Entry 6EPY (X-ray diffraction, 2.04 A resolution); this record covers chain A.

# Chain A
Name: Periplasmic alpha-galactoside-binding protein
Organism: Rhizobium radiobacter
UniProt: A0A083ZM57 (A0A083ZM57_RHIRD); residues 1-677 here correspond to UniProt positions 19-695 (UniProt number = residue number + 18)
Chain sequence (683 residues; row label = number of the first residue in the row):
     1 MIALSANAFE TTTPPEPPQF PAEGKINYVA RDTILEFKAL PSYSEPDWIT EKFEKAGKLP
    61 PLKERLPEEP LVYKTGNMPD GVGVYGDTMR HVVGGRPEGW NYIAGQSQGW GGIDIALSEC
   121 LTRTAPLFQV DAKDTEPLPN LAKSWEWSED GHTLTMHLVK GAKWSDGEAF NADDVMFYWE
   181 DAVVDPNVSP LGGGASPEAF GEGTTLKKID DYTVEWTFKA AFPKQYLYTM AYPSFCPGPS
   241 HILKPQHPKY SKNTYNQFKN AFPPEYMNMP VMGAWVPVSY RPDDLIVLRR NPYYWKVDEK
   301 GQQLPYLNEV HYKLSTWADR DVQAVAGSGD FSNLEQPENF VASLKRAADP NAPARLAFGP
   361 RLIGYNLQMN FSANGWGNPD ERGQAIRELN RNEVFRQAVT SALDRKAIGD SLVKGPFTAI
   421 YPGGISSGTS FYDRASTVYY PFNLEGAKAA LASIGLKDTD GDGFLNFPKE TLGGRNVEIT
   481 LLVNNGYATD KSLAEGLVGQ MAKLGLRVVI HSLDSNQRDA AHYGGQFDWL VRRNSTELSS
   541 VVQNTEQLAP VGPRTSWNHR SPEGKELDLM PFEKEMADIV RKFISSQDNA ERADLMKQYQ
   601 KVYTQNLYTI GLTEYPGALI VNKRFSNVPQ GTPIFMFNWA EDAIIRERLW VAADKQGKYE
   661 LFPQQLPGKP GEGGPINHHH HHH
Unresolved in the structure: 1-7, 677-683
Differences from the reference sequence: expression tag (678-683)
Modified residues: Mse-1 (selenomethionine); Mse-78, Mse-89, Mse-156, Mse-176, Mse-230, Mse-267, Mse-269, Mse-272, Mse-369, Mse-501, Mse-570, Mse-576, Mse-596, Mse-636 (selenomethionine; parent Met)
Disulfides: Cys-120/Cys-236
Ion coordination: Ca2+ site 1 near Pro-15 (its only coordinating residue here); Ca2+ site 2: Asp-87, Thr-88; Ca2+ site 3: Gly-111, Glu-641; Ca2+ site 4: Ala-162, Phe-170, Tyr-212; Ca2+ site 5: Asp-174, Gly-238; Ca2+ site 6: Ala-182, Val-183, Asp-185, Val-188; Ca2+ site 7 near Lys-219 (its only coordinating residue here); Ca2+ site 8: Pro-248, Ser-251; Ca2+ site 9 near Thr-254 (its only coordinating residue here); Ca2+ site 10: Asn-260 (together with 1,2-ethanediol); Ca2+ site 11 near Pro-270 (its only coordinating residue here); Ca2+ site 12 near Tyr-280 (its only coordinating residue here); 8 more Ca2+ sites not listed
From the paper describing this entry:
  - binding site for alpha-D-galactopyranose: Gly-111, Gly-112, Asp-114, Trp-317, Arg-320, Asn-333, Glu-335, Tyr-487, Arg-533, Trp-639, Glu-641
  - binding site for alpha-D-glucopyranose: Trp-110, Asp-519
  - binding site for beta-D-fructofuranose: Arg-533, Trp-639
  - specificity-determining residues: Trp-639 (proposed by the authors, not directly observed)

# In short
The Ca2+ site 2 is built by Asp-87 and Thr-88. Gly-111 and Glu-641 coordinate Ca2+ site 3. From the paper: a
binding site for alpha-D-galactopyranose at Gly-111, Gly-112 and Asp-114 among others; a binding site for
alpha-D-glucopyranose at Trp-110 and Asp-519.
Chain A is Periplasmic alpha-galactoside-binding protein (Rhizobium radiobacter); the structure, Structure of
the PBP MelB (Atu4661) in complex with raffinose from A.fabrum C58, was determined by X-ray diffraction,
deposited together with 6EQ8, 6EPZ, 6EQ0 and 6EQ1.
